Entry 6K5A (X-ray diffraction, 3.16 A resolution); this record covers chains E and F of the 6 polymer chains in the assembly.

Chain E:
Molecule: Fab fragment, heavy chain
Organism: Mus musculus
Notes: antibody fragment or engineered binder
Amino-acid sequence (222 residues; numbered 1 to 222; the number before each row is that of its first residue):
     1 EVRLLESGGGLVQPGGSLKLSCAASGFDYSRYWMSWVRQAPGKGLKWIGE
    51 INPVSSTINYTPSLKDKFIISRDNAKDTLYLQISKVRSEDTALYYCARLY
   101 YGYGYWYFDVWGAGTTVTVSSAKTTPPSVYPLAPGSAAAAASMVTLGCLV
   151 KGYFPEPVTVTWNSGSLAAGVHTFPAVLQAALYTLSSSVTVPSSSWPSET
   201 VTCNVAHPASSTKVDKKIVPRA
Unresolved in the structure: 1
Disulfide bonds: C22-C96, C148-C203

Chain F:
Molecule: Fab fragment, light chain
Organism: Mus musculus
Notes: antibody fragment or engineered binder
Amino-acid sequence (211 residues; each row starts with the number of its first residue):
     1 DIVLTQSPAIMSAAPGDKVTMTCSASSSVSYIHWYQQKSGTSPKRWIYDT
    51 SKLTSGVPVRFSGSGSGTSYSLTINTMEAEDAATYYCQQWSSHPQTFGGG
   101 TKLEILRADAAPTVSIFPPSSEQLTSGGASVVCFLNNFYPKDINVKWKID
   151 GSERQNGVLNSWTDQDSKDSTYSMSSTLTLTKDEYERHNSYTCEATHKTS
   201 TSPIVKSFNRA
Disulfide bonds: C23-C87, C133-C193

Chain E / chain F interface:
Contacting residue pairs (78):
  V37(E) - F97(F)  hydrophobic
  Q39(E) - Q37(F)  hydrogen bond
  Q39(E) - Y86(F)  hydrogen bond
  K43(E) - Y86(F)
  G44(E) - Y86(F)
  L45(E) - Y86(F)  hydrophobic
  L45(E) - F97(F)  hydrophobic
  W47(E) - H93(F)
  W47(E) - P94(F)  hydrophobic
  W47(E) - Q95(F)
  E50(E) - W90(F)
  E50(E) - H93(F)  salt bridge
  N59(E) - H93(F)
  P62(E) - D1(F)
  Y95(E) - Q37(F)  hydrogen bond
  Y95(E) - T41(F)
  Y95(E) - S42(F)
  Y95(E) - P43(F)
  L99(E) - W90(F)  hydrophobic
  G102(E) - D49(F)
  Y103(E) - Y31(F)  hydrophobic
  Y103(E) - D49(F)  hydrogen bond (backbone-side chain)
  Y103(E) - K52(F)
  Y105(E) - S30(F)
  Y105(E) - Y31(F)  hydrophobic
  Y105(E) - H33(F)  hydrogen bond (backbone-side chain)
  Y105(E) - D49(F)
  Y105(E) - S91(F)
  W106(E) - H33(F)
  W106(E) - Q88(F)  hydrogen bond (backbone-side chain)
  W106(E) - W90(F)
  Y107(E) - H33(F)
  Y107(E) - Y35(F)
  Y107(E) - R45(F)
  Y107(E) - Y48(F)  hydrophobic
  F108(E) - Y35(F)  hydrogen bond (backbone-side chain)
  F108(E) - R45(F)
  F108(E) - Q88(F)
  F108(E) - W90(F)  hydrophobic
  F108(E) - F97(F)  hydrophobic
  D109(E) - R45(F)  salt bridge
  W111(E) - Y35(F)
  W111(E) - P43(F)
  W111(E) - F97(F)  hydrophobic
  G112(E) - S42(F)  hydrogen bond (backbone-side chain)
  A113(E) - S42(F)  hydrogen bond (backbone-side chain)
  Y130(E) - S120(F)
  Y130(E) - E122(F)
  Y130(E) - Q123(F)
  P131(E) - S120(F)
  L132(E) - V132(F)  hydrophobic
  A133(E) - F117(F)
  A133(E) - P118(F)
  P134(E) - F117(F)
  G135(E) - P118(F)
  T145(E) - S115(F)
  T145(E) - F117(F)
  K151(E) - S130(F)
  K151(E) - T179(F)
  H172(E) - N136(F)
  H172(E) - N137(F)  hydrogen bond
  H172(E) - S173(F)  hydrogen bond
  F174(E) - F134(F)  hydrophobic
  F174(E) - S161(F)
  F174(E) - T163(F)
  F174(E) - S173(F)
  F174(E) - M174(F)
  F174(E) - S175(F)
  P175(E) - S161(F)  hydrogen bond (backbone-side chain)
  P175(E) - W162(F)
  V177(E) - N160(F)
  Q179(E) - L159(F)
  S187(E) - F134(F)
  S188(E) - F134(F)
  S188(E) - N136(F)  hydrogen bond
  R221(E) - P118(F)  hydrogen bond (side chain-backbone)
  R221(E) - P119(F)  hydrogen bond (side chain-backbone)
  R221(E) - S120(F)
Interface residues without a listed pair, chain E (44 interface residues in all): K46, L146, G147, L149, S186, T190, K216
Interface residues without a listed pair, chain F (43 interface residues in all): S126

In short:
44 residues of chain E and 43 residues of chain F are in contact; the contacts include 15 hydrogen bonds and 2
salt bridges. Polar pairs include E50(E)-H93(F), D109(E)-R45(F) and Q39(E)-Q37(F).
Here chain E is Fab fragment, heavy chain and chain F is Fab fragment, light chain, both from Mus musculus.
Entry 6K5A (Crystal structure of the E148D/R147A/F317A mutant in presence of 200 mM NaBr) was determined by
X-ray diffraction, deposited together with 6AD7, 6AD8, 6ADA, 6ADB, 6ADC, 6K5D, 6K5F and 6K5I.
